Entry 6X7B (X-ray diffraction, 1.95 A resolution); this record covers chain A.

== Chain A ==
Molecule: Bromodomain-containing protein 4
Organism: Homo sapiens
Reference sequence: O60885 (BRD4_HUMAN), isoform O60885-3; residues 44-176 here = UniProt positions 44-176
Chain sequence (134 residues; each row starts with the number of its first residue):
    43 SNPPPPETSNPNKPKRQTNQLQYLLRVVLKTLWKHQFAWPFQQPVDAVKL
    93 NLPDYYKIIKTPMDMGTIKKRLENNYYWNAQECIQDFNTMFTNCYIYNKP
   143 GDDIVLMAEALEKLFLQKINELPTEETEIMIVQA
Sequence notes: expression tag (43)
Residues lining bound ligands: ZVP (7-[7-oxo-5-(piperazin-1-yl)-7H-thieno[3,2-b]pyran-3-yl]-N-[(pyridin-3-yl)methyl]-2,3-dihydro-1,4-benzodioxine-5-carboxamide): Trp81, Pro82, Phe83, Gln85, Val87, Leu92, Leu94, Tyr97, Cys136, Tyr139, Asn140, Ile146
UniProt features mapped onto this chain:
  - site: Asn140 (Acetylated histone binding)
  - cross-link: Lys99 (Glycyl lysine isopeptide (Lys-Gly) (interchain with G-Cter in SUMO2))
  - natural variant: Asp145 (D145G: Found in a patient with a neurodevelopmental syndrome; uncertain significance)
  - mutagenesis: Asn140 (N140A: Abolishes binding to acetylated histones)
From the paper describing this entry:
  - binding site for ZVP: Trp81, Pro82, Phe83, Gln85, Val87, Leu92, Leu94, Ile146
  - conformationally variable residues (side-chain flip): Trp81

== Summary ==
Bound to chain A: compound ZVP. UniProt lists one mutagenesis site. The paper reports a binding site for ZVP
at Trp81, Pro82 and Phe83 among others; conformational variability at Trp81.
Chain A is Bromodomain-containing protein 4 (Homo sapiens); the structure, BRD4 Bromodomain 1 in complex with
multi-action inhibitor SRX3212P, was determined by X-ray diffraction, deposited together with 6X7C and 6X7D.
